Entry 9OJU (electron microscopy, 2.97 A resolution); this record covers chains A and F of the 7 polymer chains in the assembly.

Chain A (and F):
Molecule: Vesicle-fusing ATPase
Source organism: Cricetulus griseus
Notes: EC 3.6.4.6; chain F of this document is another copy of the same molecule, construct and numbering; everything in this record applies to it too
Reference sequence: P18708 (NSF_CRIGR); residues 1-744 here = UniProt positions 1-744
Amino-acid sequence (747 residues; row label = number of the first residue in the row; numbers below 1 keep their minus sign (Gly-2 is residue -2)):
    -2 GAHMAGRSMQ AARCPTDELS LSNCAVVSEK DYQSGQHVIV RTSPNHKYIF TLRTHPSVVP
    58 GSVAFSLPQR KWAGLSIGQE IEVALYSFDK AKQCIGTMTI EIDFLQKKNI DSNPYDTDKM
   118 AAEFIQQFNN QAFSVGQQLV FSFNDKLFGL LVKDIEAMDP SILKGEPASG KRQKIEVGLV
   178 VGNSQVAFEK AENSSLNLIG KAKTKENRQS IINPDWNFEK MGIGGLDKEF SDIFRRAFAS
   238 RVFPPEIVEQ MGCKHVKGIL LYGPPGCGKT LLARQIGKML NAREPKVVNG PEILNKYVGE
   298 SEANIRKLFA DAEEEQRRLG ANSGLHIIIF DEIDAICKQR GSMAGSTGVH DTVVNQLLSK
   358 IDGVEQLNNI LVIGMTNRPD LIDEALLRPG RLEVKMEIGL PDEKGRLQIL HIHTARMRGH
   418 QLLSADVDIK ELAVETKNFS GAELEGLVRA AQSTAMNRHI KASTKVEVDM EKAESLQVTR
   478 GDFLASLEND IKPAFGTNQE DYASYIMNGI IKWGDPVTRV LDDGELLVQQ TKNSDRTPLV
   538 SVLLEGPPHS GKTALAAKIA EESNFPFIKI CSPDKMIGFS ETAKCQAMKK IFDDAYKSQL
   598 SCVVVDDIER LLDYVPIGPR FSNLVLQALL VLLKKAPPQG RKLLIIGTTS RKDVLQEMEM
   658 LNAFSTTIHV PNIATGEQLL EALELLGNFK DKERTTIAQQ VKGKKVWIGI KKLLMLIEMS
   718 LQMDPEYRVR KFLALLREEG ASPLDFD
Disordered / not traced: -2 to 214, 741-744 (chain F: -2 to 218, 336-343, 741-744)
Construct notes: expression tag (-2 to 0)
UniProt features mapped onto this chain:
  - binding site (ATP): Asn505 to Trp510, Pro545 to Leu552
  - binding site (Mg(2+)): Thr550
  - modified residue: Lys105 (N6-acetyllysine), Ser207 (Phosphoserine), Tyr259 (Phosphotyrosine), Ser569 (Phosphoserine)
Small-molecule neighbours:
  - ADP (adenosine-5'-diphosphate): Gly219, Ile220, Gly221, Pro261, Pro262, Gly263, Cys264, Gly265, Lys266, Thr267, Leu268, Ile406, His410, Gly438, Ala439, Glu442
  - ATP (adenosine-5'-triphosphate), molecule 1: Lys251, Asp359, Arg385, Arg388
  - ATP, molecule 2: Ile503, Met504, Asn505, Gly506, Ile507, Ile508, Trp510, Val514, His546, Ser547, Gly548, Lys549, Thr550, Ala551, Leu552, Ile707, Lys708
From the paper describing this entry:
  - binding site for ATP: Asp328, Glu329, Asn374, Arg385, Arg388
  - post-translational modification sites: Ser207 (citing earlier work)

Chain A / chain F interface:
Pairs across the interface - 35 pairs, chain A then chain F:
  Arg413(A) - Glu246(F)  hydrogen bond (side chain-backbone)
  Arg413(A) - Gln247(F)  hydrogen bond (side chain-backbone)
  Arg413(A) - Met248(F)  hydrogen bond (side chain-backbone)
  Arg413(A) - Gly249(F)
  Met414(A) - Gln247(F)
  Met414(A) - Met248(F)  hydrophobic
  His417(A) - Glu246(F)
  His417(A) - Gln247(F)
  Leu419(A) - Gln247(F)
  Leu419(A) - Met248(F)  hydrophobic
  Gln449(A) - Met248(F)
  Met453(A) - Arg232(F)
  Asn454(A) - Arg232(F)  hydrogen bond
  Asp571(A) - Val628(F)
  Asp571(A) - Lys632(F)  hydrogen bond (backbone-side chain)
  Ile574(A) - Val628(F)  hydrophobic
  Ile574(A) - Leu629(F)  hydrophobic
  Asp604(A) - Lys631(F)  salt bridge
  Arg607(A) - Gln624(F)  hydrogen bond
  Asp610(A) - Asn620(F)  hydrogen bond (backbone-side chain)
  Asp610(A) - Gln624(F)
  Tyr611(A) - Gln624(F)  hydrogen bond (backbone-side chain)
  Pro613(A) - Glu656(F)
  Ile614(A) - Glu654(F)
  Arg617(A) - Pro616(F)
  Arg617(A) - Phe618(F)  hydrogen bond (side chain-backbone)
  Arg648(A) - Glu656(F)  salt bridge
  Asn685(A) - Arg533(F)
  Glu715(A) - Gln527(F)
  Glu715(A) - Ser531(F)  hydrogen bond
  Glu715(A) - Asp532(F)
  Glu715(A) - Thr534(F)
  Met716(A) - Gln527(F)
  Gln719(A) - Gln526(F)  hydrogen bond (backbone-side chain)
  Gln719(A) - Gln527(F)
Also at the interface, not in a pair above, chain A (31 interface residues in all): His456, Met504, Asn505, His546, Pro570, Phe576, Val612, Leu683, Lys709, Met712
Also at the interface, not in a pair above, chain F (34 interface residues in all): Phe240, Cys250, Pro535, Lys586, Arg617, Leu621, Leu623, Leu627, Ala633, Met655, Asn659, Ser662, Thr663

Overview:
Chain A and chain F form an interface of 31 and 34 residues respectively; the contacts include 11 hydrogen
bonds and 2 salt bridges. Polar pairs include Asp604(A)-Lys631(F), Arg648(A)-Glu656(F) and
Arg413(A)-Glu246(F). Chain A binds ATP and ADP. From the paper: a binding site for ATP at Asp328(A), Glu329(A)
and Asn374(A) among others; a modification site at Ser207(A).
Chain A and chain F are both Vesicle-fusing ATPase (Cricetulus griseus); the structure, 21bin20S complex
(NSF-alphaSNAP-2:1 syntaxin-1a:SNAP-25), non-hydrolyzing, class 4, was determined by electron microscopy,
deposited together with 9OJR, 9OJZ, 9OK3, 9OK5, 9OKC, 9OLJ and 17 further entries.
